PDB entry 8XBT | electron microscopy, 4.12 A resolution (low resolution: residue-level contacts below are approximate; hydrogen-bond / salt-bridge calls are withheld) | chains C and I of the 18 polymer chains in the assembly

[Chain C]
Protein: Histone H2A type 1-B/E
From: Homo sapiens
UniProt: P04908 (H2A1B_HUMAN); residues 0-129 here correspond to UniProt positions 1-130 (UniProt number = residue number + 1)
Chain sequence (133 residues; each row starts with the number of its first residue; numbers below 1 keep their minus sign (Gly-3 is residue -3)):
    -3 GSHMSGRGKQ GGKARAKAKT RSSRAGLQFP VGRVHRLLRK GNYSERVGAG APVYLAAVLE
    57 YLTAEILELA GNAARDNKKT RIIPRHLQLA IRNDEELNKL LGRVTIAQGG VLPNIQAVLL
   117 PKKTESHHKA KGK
Unresolved in the structure: -3 to 10, 119-129
Sequence notes: expression tag (-3 to -1)
Swiss-Prot annotation at these positions:
  - modified residue: Ser1 (N-acetylserine), Arg3 (Citrulline), Lys5 (N6-(2-hydroxyisobutyryl)lysine), Lys9 (N6-(2-hydroxyisobutyryl)lysine), Lys13 (N6-(beta-hydroxybutyryl)lysine), Lys36 (N6-(2-hydroxyisobutyryl)lysine), Lys74 (N6-(2-hydroxyisobutyryl)lysine), Lys75 (N6-(2-hydroxyisobutyryl)lysine), Lys95 (N6-(2-hydroxyisobutyryl)lysine), Gln104 (N5-methylglutamine), Lys118 (N6-(2-hydroxyisobutyryl)lysine), Lys119 (N6-crotonyllysine), Thr120 (Phosphothreonine), Lys125 (N6-crotonyllysine)
  - cross-link (Glycyl lysine isopeptide (Lys-Gly)): Lys13 (interchain with G-Cter in ubiquitin), Lys15 (interchain with G-Cter in ubiquitin), Lys119 (interchain with G-Cter in ubiquitin)

[Chain I]
Molecule: 156-nt DNA strand
From: synthetic construct
Sequence (156 nucleotides; numbered 1 to 156; the number before each row is that of its first residue):
     1 ATCAGAATCC CGGTGCCGAG GCCGCTCAAT TGGTCGTAGA CAGCTCTAGC ACCGCTTAAA
    61 CGCACGTACG CGCTGTCCCC CGCGTTTTAA CCGCCAAGGG GATTACACCC AAGACACCAG
   121 GCACGAGACA GAAAAAAACA ACGAAAACGG CCACCA

[Chain C / chain I interface]
Pairs across the interface (13):
  Arg11(C) - DA116(I)
  Arg11(C) - DC117(I)
  Arg29(C) - DC122(I)
  Arg42(C) - DA111(I)
  Arg42(C) - DA112(I)
  Val43(C) - DA111(I)
  Val43(C) - DA112(I)
  Gly44(C) - DA111(I)
  Ala45(C) - DA111(I)
  Thr76(C) - DA130(I)
  Thr76(C) - DG131(I)
  Arg77(C) - DA130(I)
  Arg77(C) - DG131(I)
Interface residues without a listed pair, chain C (10 interface residues in all): Glu41, Lys75
Interface residues without a listed pair, chain I (8 interface residues in all): DC118

[In short]
Chain C and chain I form an interface of 10 and 8 residues respectively.
Here chain C is Histone H2A type 1-B/E (Homo sapiens) and chain I is a 156-nt DNA strand (synthetic
construct). Entry 8XBT (The cryo-EM structure of the octameric RAD51 ring bound to the nucleosome with the
linker DNA ...) was determined by electron microscopy, deposited together with 8JND, 8JNE, 8JNF, 8XBU and
8XBW.
